PDB entry 2Y42 | X-ray diffraction, 2.50 A resolution | chains A and B

# Chain A (and B)
Molecule: 3-isopropylmalate dehydrogenase
From: Thermus thermophilus
Notes: EC 1.1.1.85; chain B of this document is another copy of the same molecule, construct and numbering; everything in this record applies to it too
Reference sequence: Q5SIY4 (LEU3_THET8); residues 1-345 here = UniProt positions 1-345
Chain sequence (359 residues; numbered -2 to 356; the number before each row is that of its first residue; numbers below 1 keep their minus sign (Met-2 is residue -2)):
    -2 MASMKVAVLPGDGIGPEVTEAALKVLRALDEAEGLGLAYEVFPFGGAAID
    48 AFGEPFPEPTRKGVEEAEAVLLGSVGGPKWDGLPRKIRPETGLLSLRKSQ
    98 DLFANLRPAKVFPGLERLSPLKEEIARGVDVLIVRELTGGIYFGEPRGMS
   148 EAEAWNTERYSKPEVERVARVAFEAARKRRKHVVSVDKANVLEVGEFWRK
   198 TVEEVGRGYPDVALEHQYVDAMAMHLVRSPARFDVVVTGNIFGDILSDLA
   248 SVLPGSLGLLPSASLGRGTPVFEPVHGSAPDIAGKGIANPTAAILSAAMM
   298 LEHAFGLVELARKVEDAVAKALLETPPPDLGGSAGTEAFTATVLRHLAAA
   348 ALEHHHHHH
Not modelled in the structure: -2 to -1, 347-356 (chain B: -2 to 0, 351-356)
Sequence notes: expression tag (-2 to 0, 346-356)
UniProt features mapped onto this chain:
  - binding site (NAD(+)): Gly274 to Asn286
  - binding site (substrate): Arg94, Arg104, Arg132, Asp217
  - binding site (Mg(2+)): Asp217, Asp241, Asp245
  - site (Important for catalysis): Tyr139, Lys185
  - mutagenesis: Tyr139 (Y139F: Large decrease in activity and a small decrease in substrate affinity)
Metal / ion sites: Mn2+ site 1: Asp217 (together with bicine) (shared with Asp241(B), Asp245(B) of chain B); Mn2+ site 2: Asp241, Asp245 (together with bicine) (shared with Asp217(B) of chain B)
Residues lining bound ligands:
  - bicine (BCN): Asp217, Ala218, Met221
  - bicine: Arg104, Asp241, Asp245
  - NAD (nicotinamide-adenine-dinucleotide): Ile11, Ser71, Val72, Gly73, Gly74, Glu87, Leu90, Leu254, Gly255, Glu270, Val272, His273, Gly274, Ser275, Ala276, Pro277, Asp278, Ile279, Ala285, Asn286, Asp326

# Chain A / chain B interface
Contacting residue pairs (110):
  Glu113(A) - Lys119(B)  hydrogen bond (backbone-side chain)
  Arg114(A) - Lys119(B)  hydrogen bond (backbone-side chain)
  Ser116(A) - Lys119(B)  hydrogen bond (backbone-side chain)
  Pro117(A) - Leu118(B)
  Pro117(A) - Lys119(B)  hydrogen bond (backbone-backbone)
  Pro117(A) - Ile122(B)  hydrophobic
  Pro117(A) - Val224(B)  hydrophobic
  Leu118(A) - Pro117(B)
  Leu118(A) - Lys119(B)  hydrogen bond (backbone-side chain)
  Lys119(A) - Glu113(B)  hydrogen bond (side chain-backbone)
  Lys119(A) - Arg114(B)  hydrogen bond (side chain-backbone)
  Lys119(A) - Ser116(B)  hydrogen bond (side chain-backbone)
  Lys119(A) - Pro117(B)  hydrogen bond (backbone-backbone)
  Lys119(A) - Leu118(B)  hydrogen bond (side chain-backbone)
  Lys119(A) - Lys119(B)
  Ile122(A) - Pro117(B)  hydrophobic
  Ile138(A) - Glu155(B)
  Ile138(A) - Leu189(B)
  Tyr139(A) - Lys185(B)
  Tyr139(A) - Val188(B)  hydrophobic
  Tyr139(A) - Leu189(B)  hydrophobic
  Arg144(A) - Val188(B)  hydrogen bond (side chain-backbone)
  Arg144(A) - Glu190(B)  salt bridge
  Gly145(A) - Glu190(B)
  Met146(A) - Glu190(B)
  Met146(A) - Glu193(B)
  Ser147(A) - Phe194(B)
  Glu148(A) - Phe194(B)
  Ala149(A) - Ser158(B)
  Ala149(A) - Lys159(B)  hydrogen bond (backbone-backbone)
  Ala149(A) - Phe194(B)
  Glu150(A) - Arg156(B)  salt bridge
  Glu150(A) - Tyr157(B)
  Glu150(A) - Ser158(B)
  Glu150(A) - Phe194(B)
  Ala151(A) - Arg156(B)
  Ala151(A) - Tyr157(B)  hydrogen bond (backbone-backbone)
  Ala151(A) - Glu190(B)
  Ala151(A) - Val191(B)
  Ala151(A) - Phe194(B)  hydrophobic
  Trp152(A) - Glu155(B)
  Trp152(A) - Arg156(B)
  Trp152(A) - Val191(B)  hydrophobic
  Asn153(A) - Thr154(B)
  Asn153(A) - Glu155(B)  hydrogen bond (backbone-backbone)
  Asn153(A) - Leu189(B)
  Asn153(A) - Glu190(B)
  Asn153(A) - Val191(B)
  Thr154(A) - Asn153(B)
  Glu155(A) - Ile138(B)
  Glu155(A) - Trp152(B)
  Glu155(A) - Asn153(B)  hydrogen bond (backbone-backbone)
  Arg156(A) - Glu150(B)  salt bridge
  Arg156(A) - Ala151(B)
  Arg156(A) - Trp152(B)
  Tyr157(A) - Glu150(B)
  Tyr157(A) - Ala151(B)  hydrogen bond (backbone-backbone)
  Ser158(A) - Ala149(B)
  Ser158(A) - Glu150(B)
  Lys159(A) - Ala149(B)  hydrogen bond (backbone-backbone)
  Lys185(A) - Tyr139(B)
  Lys185(A) - Asp241(B)  salt bridge
  Ala186(A) - Arg82(B)
  Asn187(A) - Arg82(B)
  Asn187(A) - Arg85(B)  hydrogen bond (backbone-side chain)
  Asn187(A) - Glu87(B)
  Val188(A) - Tyr139(B)  hydrophobic
  Val188(A) - Arg144(B)  hydrogen bond (backbone-side chain)
  Leu189(A) - Ile138(B)
  Leu189(A) - Tyr139(B)  hydrophobic
  Leu189(A) - Asn153(B)
  Glu190(A) - Arg144(B)  salt bridge
  Glu190(A) - Gly145(B)
  Glu190(A) - Met146(B)
  Glu190(A) - Ala151(B)
  Glu190(A) - Asn153(B)  hydrogen bond (backbone-side chain)
  Val191(A) - Ala151(B)
  Val191(A) - Trp152(B)
  Val191(A) - Asn153(B)  hydrogen bond (backbone-side chain)
  Glu193(A) - Arg82(B)  salt bridge
  Glu193(A) - Met146(B)
  Phe194(A) - Ser147(B)
  Phe194(A) - Glu148(B)
  Phe194(A) - Ala149(B)
  Phe194(A) - Glu150(B)
  Phe194(A) - Ala151(B)  hydrophobic
  Val216(A) - Ile242(B)  hydrophobic
  Asp217(A) - Asp241(B)
  Asp217(A) - Asp245(B)
  Met221(A) - Asp245(B)
  Met221(A) - Ser248(B)
  Met221(A) - Val249(B)  hydrophobic
  Met221(A) - Leu254(B)  hydrophobic
  Val224(A) - Pro117(B)
  Val224(A) - Val224(B)  hydrophobic
  Val224(A) - Leu246(B)  hydrophobic
  Val224(A) - Val249(B)  hydrophobic
  Arg225(A) - Val249(B)
  Ile238(A) - Phe239(B)  hydrophobic
  Phe239(A) - Ile238(B)  hydrophobic
  Asp241(A) - Lys185(B)
  Asp241(A) - Asp217(B)
  Ile242(A) - Val216(B)  hydrophobic
  Asp245(A) - Asp217(B)
  Asp245(A) - Met221(B)
  Leu246(A) - Ala220(B)
  Leu246(A) - Val224(B)  hydrophobic
  Ser248(A) - Met221(B)
  Val249(A) - Met221(B)  hydrophobic
  Val249(A) - Val224(B)  hydrophobic
Other interface residues (no listed pair), chain A (48 interface residues in all): Ala220
Other interface residues (no listed pair), chain B (53 interface residues in all): Leu115, Glu120, Arg225, Leu250

# In short
48 residues of chain A face 53 of chain B across their interface, with 21 hydrogen bonds and 6 salt bridges.
Among the polar pairs are Arg144(A)-Glu190(B), Glu150(A)-Arg156(B) and Lys185(A)-Asp241(B). Bound to chain A:
bicine and NAD.
Chain A and chain B are both 3-isopropylmalate dehydrogenase (Thermus thermophilus); the structure, Structure
of Isopropylmalate dehydrogenase from Thermus thermophilus - complex with NADH and Mn, was determined by X-ray
diffraction, deposited together with 2Y3Z, 2Y40 and 2Y41.
